PDB entry 5U0S | electron microscopy, 7.80 A resolution (low resolution: residue-level contacts below are approximate; hydrogen-bond / salt-bridge calls are withheld) | chains b and j of the 28 polymer chains in the assembly

# Chain b
Molecule: RNA polymerase II subunit Rpb2
Source organism: Schizosaccharomyces pombe
Notes: EC 2.7.7.6
UniProtKB: Q02061 (RPB2_SCHPO); residues 1-1210 here = UniProt positions 1-1210
Chain sequence (1210 residues; each row starts with the number of its first residue):
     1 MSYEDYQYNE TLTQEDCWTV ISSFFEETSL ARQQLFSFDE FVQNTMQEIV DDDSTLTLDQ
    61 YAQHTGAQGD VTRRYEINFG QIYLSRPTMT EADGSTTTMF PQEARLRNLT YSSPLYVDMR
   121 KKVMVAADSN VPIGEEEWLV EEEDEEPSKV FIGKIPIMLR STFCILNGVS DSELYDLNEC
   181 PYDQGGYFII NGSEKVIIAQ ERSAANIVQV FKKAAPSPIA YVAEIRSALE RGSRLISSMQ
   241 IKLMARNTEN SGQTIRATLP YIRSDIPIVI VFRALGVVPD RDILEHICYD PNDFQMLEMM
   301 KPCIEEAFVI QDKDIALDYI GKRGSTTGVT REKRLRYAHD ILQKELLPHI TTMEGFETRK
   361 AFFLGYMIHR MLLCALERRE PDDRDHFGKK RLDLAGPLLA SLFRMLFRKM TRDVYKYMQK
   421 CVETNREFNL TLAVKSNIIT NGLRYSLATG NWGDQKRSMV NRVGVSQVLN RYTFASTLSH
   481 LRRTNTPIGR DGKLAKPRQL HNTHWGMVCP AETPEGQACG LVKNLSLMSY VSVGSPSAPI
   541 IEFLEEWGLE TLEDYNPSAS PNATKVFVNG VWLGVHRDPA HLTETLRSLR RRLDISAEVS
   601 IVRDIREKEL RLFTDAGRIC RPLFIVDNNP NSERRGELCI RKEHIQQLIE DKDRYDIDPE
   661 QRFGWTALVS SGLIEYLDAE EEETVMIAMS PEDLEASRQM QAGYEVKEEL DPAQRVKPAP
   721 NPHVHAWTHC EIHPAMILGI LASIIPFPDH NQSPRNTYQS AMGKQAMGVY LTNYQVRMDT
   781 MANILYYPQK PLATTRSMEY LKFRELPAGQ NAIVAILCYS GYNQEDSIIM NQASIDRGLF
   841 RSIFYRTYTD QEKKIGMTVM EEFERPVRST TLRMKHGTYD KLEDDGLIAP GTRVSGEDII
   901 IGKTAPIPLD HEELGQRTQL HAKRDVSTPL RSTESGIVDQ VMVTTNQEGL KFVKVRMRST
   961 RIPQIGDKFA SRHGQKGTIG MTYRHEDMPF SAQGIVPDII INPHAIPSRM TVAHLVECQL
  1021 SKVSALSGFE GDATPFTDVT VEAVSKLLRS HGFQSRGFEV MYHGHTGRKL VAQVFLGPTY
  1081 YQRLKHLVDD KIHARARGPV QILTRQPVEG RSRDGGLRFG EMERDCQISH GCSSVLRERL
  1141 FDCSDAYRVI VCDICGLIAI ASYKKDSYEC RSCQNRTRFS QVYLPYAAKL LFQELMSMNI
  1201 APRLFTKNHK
Not modelled in the structure: 1-9, 58-76, 122-142, 908-918
Cystine bridges: Cys-1155/Cys-1173
Curated features (UniProtKB/Swiss-Prot):
  - zinc finger: Cys-1152 to Cys-1173 (C4-type)
  - binding site (Mg(2+)): Asp-826
  - binding site (Zn(2+)): Cys-1152, Cys-1155, Cys-1170, Cys-1173

# Chain j
Molecule: RNA polymerase II subunit Rpb10
Source organism: Schizosaccharomyces pombe
UniProtKB: O13877 (RPAB5_SCHPO); numbering as in UniProt (aligned over 1-71)
Chain sequence (71 residues; numbered 1 to 71; the number before each row is that of its first residue):
     1 MIIPIRCFSC GKVIGDKWDT YLTLLQEDNT EGEALDKLGL QRYCCRRMIL THVDLIEKLL
    61 CYNPLSKQKN L
Not modelled in the structure: 65-71
Curated features (UniProtKB/Swiss-Prot):
  - binding site (Zn(2+)): Cys-7, Cys-10, Cys-44, Cys-45

# Interface between chain b and chain j
Residue-residue contacts (62):
  Tyr-175(b) with Lys-58(j); Cys-61(j); Tyr-62(j)
  Asn-178(b) with Tyr-62(j)
  Glu-179(b) with Tyr-62(j)
  Cys-180(b) with Tyr-62(j)
  Val-769(b) with Leu-55(j)
  Thr-772(b) with Lys-58(j); Leu-59(j); Tyr-62(j)
  Asn-773(b) with Tyr-62(j)
  Tyr-774(b) with Met-1(j)
  Gln-775(b) with Leu-59(j)
  Leu-785(b) with Met-1(j)
  Tyr-786(b) with Met-1(j)
  Tyr-787(b) with Met-1(j); Ile-2(j); Pro-4(j)
  Gln-789(b) with Phe-8(j); Met-48(j); Thr-51(j)
  Lys-790(b) with Thr-51(j); His-52(j); Val-53(j)
  Arg-804(b) with Val-53(j)
  Glu-805(b) with Val-53(j)
  Leu-806(b) with Leu-55(j)
  Pro-807(b) with Val-53(j)
  Gln-810(b) with Phe-8(j)
  Asn-811(b) with Arg-47(j); Thr-51(j)
  Ala-812(b) with Arg-47(j)
  Ile-813(b) with Tyr-43(j); Cys-44(j); Arg-47(j)
  Ser-834(b) with Phe-8(j)
  Arg-837(b) with Cys-7(j); Phe-8(j); Ser-9(j); Cys-10(j)
  Leu-839(b) with Phe-8(j)
  His-985(b) with Ser-9(j)
  Gln-993(b) with Gln-41(j)
  Ile-995(b) with Arg-42(j); Tyr-43(j); Cys-44(j)
  Val-996(b) with Ser-9(j)
  Asp-998(b) with Phe-8(j); Ser-9(j); Arg-47(j)
  Lys-1022(b) with Tyr-43(j)
  Ala-1025(b) with Arg-46(j)
  Leu-1026(b) with Asp-36(j); Arg-46(j)
  Ser-1027(b) with Gly-32(j); Glu-33(j)
  Gly-1028(b) with Leu-50(j)
  Phe-1029(b) with Glu-31(j)
  Phe-1053(b) with Tyr-43(j)
  Glu-1059(b) with Tyr-43(j)
  Leu-1076(b) with Tyr-43(j)
  Pro-1078(b) with Tyr-43(j)
Interface residues without a listed pair, chain b (47 interface residues in all): Pro-181, Ile-784, Pro-788, Leu-792, Gly-838, Ser-1024, Gly-1077
Interface residues without a listed pair, chain j (28 interface residues in all): Ile-3

# In short
The interface between chain b and chain j involves 47 residues on one side and 28 on the other. Curated
annotation (UniProt) lists Mg2+-binding residue Asp-826(b) and 4 Zn2+-binding residues on chain b; 4
Zn2+-binding residues on chain j.
Chain b is RNA polymerase II subunit Rpb2 and chain j is RNA polymerase II subunit Rpb10, both from
Schizosaccharomyces pombe; the structure, Cryo-EM structure of the Mediator-RNAPII complex, was determined by
electron microscopy, deposited together with 5U0P.
